Entry 3VD2 (X-ray diffraction, 4.00 A resolution); this record covers chains C and G of the 8 polymer chains in the assembly.

[Chain C]
Molecule: Tumor protein p73
Organism: Homo sapiens
UniProtKB: O15350 (P73_HUMAN); residues 115-312 here = UniProt positions 115-312
Sequence (210 residues; numbered 103 to 312; the number before each row is that of its first residue):
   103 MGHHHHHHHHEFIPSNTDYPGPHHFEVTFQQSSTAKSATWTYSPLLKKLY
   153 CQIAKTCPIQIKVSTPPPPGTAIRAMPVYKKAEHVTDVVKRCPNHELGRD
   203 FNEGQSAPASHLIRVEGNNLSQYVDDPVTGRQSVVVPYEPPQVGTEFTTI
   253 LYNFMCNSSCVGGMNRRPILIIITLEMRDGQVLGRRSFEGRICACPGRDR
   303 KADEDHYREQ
Unresolved in the structure: 103-109
Sequence notes: initiating methionine (103); expression tag (104-114)
Swiss-Prot annotation at these positions:
  - binding site (Zn(2+)): Cys194, His197, Cys258, Cys262
Metal / ion sites: Zn2+: Cys194, His197, Cys258, Cys262
Reported in the primary citation:
  - binding site for the 14-nt DNA strand: Cys297
  - binding site for the 14-nt DNA strand: Lys138

[Chain G]
Molecule: 14-nt DNA strand
Sequence (14 nucleotides; each row starts with the number of its first residue):
   602 ATGGACATGTCCAT

[Interface between chain C and chain G]
Residue-residue contacts (8):
  Ala137(C) with DT603(G), phosphate contact; DG604(G), phosphate contact
  Lys138(C) with DG604(G), phosphate contact; DG605(G), hydrogen bond to the base; DA606(G), base contact
  Ser139(C) with DG604(G), phosphate contact
  Arg268(C) with DT611(G), hydrogen bond to the phosphate; DC612(G), salt bridge to the phosphate
Other interface residues (no listed pair), chain C (6 interface residues in all): Ser135, Arg300
Other interface residues (no listed pair), chain G (7 interface residues in all): DC607

[In short]
6 residues of chain C face 7 of chain G across their interface; the contacts include 2 hydrogen bonds and 1
salt bridge. Polar pairs include Lys138(C)-DG605(G), Arg268(C)-DT611(G) and Arg268(C)-DC612(G). UniProt lists
4 Zn2+-binding residues on chain C. The paper reports a binding site for the 14-nt DNA strand at Cys297(C) and
Lys138(C).
Chain C is Tumor protein p73 (Homo sapiens) and chain G is a 14-nt DNA strand; the structure, structure of p73
DNA binding domain tetramer modulates p73 transactivation, was determined by X-ray diffraction (same
publication as 3VD0 and 3VD1).
